PDB entry 6UTT | X-ray diffraction, 2.49 A resolution | chains A and C of the 6 polymer chains in the assembly

# Chain A (and C)
Molecule: ATP-dependent sacrificial sulfur transferase LarE
Source organism: Lactobacillus plantarum
Notes: chain C of this document is another copy of the same molecule, construct and numbering; everything in this record applies to it too
Reference sequence: A0A0G9FES3 (A0A0G9FES3_LACPN); residue numbers follow UniProt; this construct covers 1-276
Chain sequence (286 residues; numbered 1 to 286; the number before each row is that of its first residue):
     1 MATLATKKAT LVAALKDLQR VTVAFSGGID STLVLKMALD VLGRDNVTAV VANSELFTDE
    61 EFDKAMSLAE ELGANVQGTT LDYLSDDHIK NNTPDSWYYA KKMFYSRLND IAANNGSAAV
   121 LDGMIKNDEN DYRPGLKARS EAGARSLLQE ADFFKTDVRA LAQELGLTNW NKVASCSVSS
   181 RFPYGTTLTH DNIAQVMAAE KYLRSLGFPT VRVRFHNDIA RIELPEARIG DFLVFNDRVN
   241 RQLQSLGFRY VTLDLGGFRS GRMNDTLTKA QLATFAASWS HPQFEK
Disordered / not traced: 1, 126-137, 172-174, 277-286 (chain C: 1, 127-135, 260-286)
Differences from the reference sequence: expression tag (277-286)
Metal / ion sites: Ca2+: Asp231 (shared with 1 residue of chain B; Asp231(C) of chain C)
Reported in the primary citation:
  - Ca2+ coordination: Asp231
  - conformationally variable residues: Asp231
  - mutagenesis - D231R: unchanged catalytic activity

# Interface between chain A and chain C
Pairs across the interface - 23 pairs, chain A then chain C:
  Thr156(A) - Glu70(C)
  Ala160(A) - Glu70(C)
  Ala160(A) - Glu71(C)
  Gln163(A) - Glu71(C)  hydrogen bond (side chain-backbone)
  Gln163(A) - Leu72(C)
  Glu226(A) - Val234(C)
  Glu226(A) - Phe235(C)
  Glu226(A) - Arg238(C)  salt bridge
  Ala227(A) - Leu206(C)
  Ala227(A) - Asp231(C)
  Ala227(A) - Phe235(C)
  Asp231(A) - Asp231(C)
  Met263(A) - Tyr202(C)  hydrogen bond (backbone-side chain)
  Met263(A) - Ser205(C)
  Met263(A) - Leu206(C)
  Asn264(A) - Tyr202(C)
  Asn264(A) - Arg238(C)  hydrogen bond
  Asp265(A) - Tyr202(C)
  Asp265(A) - Arg238(C)
  Asp265(A) - Arg241(C)  salt bridge
  Asp265(A) - Gln242(C)
  Thr266(A) - Gln242(C)
  Thr268(A) - Arg241(C)
Also at the interface, not in a pair above, chain A (14 interface residues in all): Leu4, Asp157, Arg159
Also at the interface, not in a pair above, chain C (16 interface residues in all): Arg44, Ser67, Gly207, Arg228

# Overview
Chain A and chain C form an interface of 14 and 16 residues respectively, with 3 hydrogen bonds and 2 salt
bridges. Among the polar pairs are Glu226(A)-Arg238(C), Asp265(A)-Arg241(C) and Gln163(A)-Glu71(C). From the
paper: D231R of chain A leaves catalytic activity unchanged; Ca2+ coordination by Asp231(A).
Chain A and chain C are both ATP-dependent sacrificial sulfur transferase LarE (Lactobacillus plantarum); the
structure, LarE, a sulfur transferase involved in synthesis of the cofactor for lactate racemase in complex
with ..., was determined by X-ray diffraction (same publication as 6UTP, 6UTQ and 6UTR).
